Entry 7JLX (electron microscopy, 4.60 A resolution (low resolution: residue-level contacts below are approximate; hydrogen-bond / salt-bridge calls are withheld)); this record covers chains B and D of the 4 polymer chains in the assembly.

Chain B (and D):
Molecule: Disease resistance protein Roq1
Organism: Nicotiana benthamiana
Notes: EC 3.2.2.6; chain D of this document is another copy of the same molecule, construct and numbering; everything in this record applies to it too
Reference sequence: A0A290U7C4 (ROQ1_NICBE); numbering as in UniProt (aligned over 1-1306)
Chain sequence (1328 residues; row label = number of the first residue in the row):
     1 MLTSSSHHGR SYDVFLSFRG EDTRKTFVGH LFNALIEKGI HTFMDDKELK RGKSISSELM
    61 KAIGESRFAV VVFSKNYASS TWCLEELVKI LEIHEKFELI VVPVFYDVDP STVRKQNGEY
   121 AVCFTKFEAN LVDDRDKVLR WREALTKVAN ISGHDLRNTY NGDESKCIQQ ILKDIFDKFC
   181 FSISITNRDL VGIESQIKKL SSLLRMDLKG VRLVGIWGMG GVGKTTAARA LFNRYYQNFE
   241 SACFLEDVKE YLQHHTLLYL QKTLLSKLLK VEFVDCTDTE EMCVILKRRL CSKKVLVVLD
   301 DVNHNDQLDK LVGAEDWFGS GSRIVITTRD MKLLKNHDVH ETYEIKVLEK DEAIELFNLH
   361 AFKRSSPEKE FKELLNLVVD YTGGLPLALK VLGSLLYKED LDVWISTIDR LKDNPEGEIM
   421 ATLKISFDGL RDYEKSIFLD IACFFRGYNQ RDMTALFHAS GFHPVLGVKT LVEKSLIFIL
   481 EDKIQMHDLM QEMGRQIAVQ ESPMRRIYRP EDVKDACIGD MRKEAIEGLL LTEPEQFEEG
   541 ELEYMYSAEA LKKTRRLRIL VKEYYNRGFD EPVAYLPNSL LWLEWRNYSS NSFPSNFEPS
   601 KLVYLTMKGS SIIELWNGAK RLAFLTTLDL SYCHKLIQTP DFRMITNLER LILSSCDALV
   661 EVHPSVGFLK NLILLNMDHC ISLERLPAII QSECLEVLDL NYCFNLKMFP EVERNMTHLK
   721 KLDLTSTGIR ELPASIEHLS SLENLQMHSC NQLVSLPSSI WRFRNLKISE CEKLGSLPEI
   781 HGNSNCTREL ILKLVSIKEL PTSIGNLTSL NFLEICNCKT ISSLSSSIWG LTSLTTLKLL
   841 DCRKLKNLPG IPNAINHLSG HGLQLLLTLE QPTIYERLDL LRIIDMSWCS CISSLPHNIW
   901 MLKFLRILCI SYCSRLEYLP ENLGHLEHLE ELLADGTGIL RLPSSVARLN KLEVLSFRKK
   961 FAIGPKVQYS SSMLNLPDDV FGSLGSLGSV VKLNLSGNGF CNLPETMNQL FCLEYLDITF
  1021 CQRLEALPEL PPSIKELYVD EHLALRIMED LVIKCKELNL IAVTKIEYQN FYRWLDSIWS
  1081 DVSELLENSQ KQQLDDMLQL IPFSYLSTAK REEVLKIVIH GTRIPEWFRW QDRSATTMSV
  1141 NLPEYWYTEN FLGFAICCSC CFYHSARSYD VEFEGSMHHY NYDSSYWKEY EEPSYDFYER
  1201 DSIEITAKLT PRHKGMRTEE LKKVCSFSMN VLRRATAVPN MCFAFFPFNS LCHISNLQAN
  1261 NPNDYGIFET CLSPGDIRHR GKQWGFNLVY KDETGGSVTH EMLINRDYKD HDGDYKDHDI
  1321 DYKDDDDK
Not modelled in the structure: 1-10, 177-1328
Sequence notes: expression tag (1307-1328)
UniProt features mapped onto this chain:
  - active site: E86
  - binding site (NAD(+)): R19 to R24, G52
  - site: W82 (Important for ADPR cyclization)
  - mutagenesis: W82 (W82A: Loss of NAD(+) hydrolase activity)
From the paper describing this entry:
  - mutagenesis - H30A, G52P, E86A, I151A, G153A, R229D, R329A, E399R, V403D, R410A, L1075A/I1078A/W1079A, I1277A/R1280D: abolished signaling
  - catalytic residues: E86 (proposed by the authors, not directly observed)

How chain B and chain D interact:
Pairs across the interface - 4 pairs, chain B then chain D:
  K25(B) with D163(D); E164(D)
  G162(B) with K25(D)
  E164(B) with K25(D)
Other interface residues (no listed pair), chain B (4 interface residues in all): D163
Other interface residues (no listed pair), chain D (5 interface residues in all): T26, G162

Overview:
4 residues of chain B face 5 of chain D across their interface. Curated annotation (UniProt) lists active-site
residue E86(B), 7 NAD+-binding residues and one mutagenesis site on chain B. From the paper: the catalytic
residue E86(B); H30A, G52P and E86A of chain B, among others, abolish signaling; 12 substitutions were tested
in all.
Both chains are Disease resistance protein Roq1 (Nicotiana benthamiana). Entry 7JLX (Structure of the
activated Roq1 resistosome directly recognizing the pathogen effector XopQ (TIR domains)) was determined by
electron microscopy, deposited together with 7JLU and 7JLV.
